PDB entry 7WTR | electron microscopy, 3.50 A resolution | chains C2 and SY of the 19 polymer chains in the assembly

[Chain C2]
Molecule: 18S rRNA
Source organism: Saccharomyces cerevisiae
Sequence (1800 nucleotides; row label = number of the first residue in the row):
     1 UAUCUGGUUG AUCCUGCCAG UAGUCAUAUG CUUGUCUCAA AGAUUAAGCC AUGCAUGUCU
    61 AAGUAUAAGC AAUUUAUACA GUGAAACUGC GAAUGGCUCA UUAAAUCAGU UAUCGUUUAU
   121 UUGAUAGUUC CUUUACUACA UGGUAUAACU GUGGUAAUUC UAGAGCUAAU ACAUGCUUAA
   181 AAUCUCGACC CUUUGGAAGA GAUGUAUUUA UUAGAUAAAA AAUCAAUGUC UUCGGACUCU
   241 UUGAUGAUUC AUAAUAACUU UUCGAAUCGC AUGGCCUUGU GCUGGCGAUG GUUCAUUCAA
   301 AUUUCUGCCC UAUCAACUUU CGAUGGUAGG AUAGUGGCCU ACCAUGGUUU CAACGGGUAA
   361 CGGGGAAUAA GGGUUCGAUU CCGGAGAGGG AGCCUGAGAA ACGGCUACCA CAUCCAAGGA
   421 AGGCAGCAGG CGCGCAAAUU ACCCAAUCCU AAUUCAGGGA GGUAGUGACA AUAAAUAACG
   481 AUACAGGGCC CAUUCGGGUC UUGUAAUUGG AAUGAGUACA AUGUAAAUAC CUUAACGAGG
   541 AACAAUUGGA GGGCAAGUCU GGUGCCAGCA GCCGCGGUAA UUCCAGCUCC AAUAGCGUAU
   601 AUUAAAGUUG UUGCAGUUAA AAAGCUCGUA GUUGAACUUU GGGCCCGGUU GGCCGGUCCG
   661 AUUUUUUCGU GUACUGGAUU UCCAACGGGG CCUUUCCUUC UGGCUAACCU UGAGUCCUUG
   721 UGGCUCUUGG CGAACCAGGA CUUUUACUUU GAAAAAAUUA GAGUGUUCAA AGCAGGCGUA
   781 UUGCUCGAAU AUAUUAGCAU GGAAUAAUAG AAUAGGACGU UUGGUUCUAU UUUGUUGGUU
   841 UCUAGGACCA UCGUAAUGAU UAAUAGGGAC GGUCGGGGGC AUCAGUAUUC AAUUGUCAGA
   901 GGUGAAAUUC UUGGAUUUAU UGAAGACUAA CUACUGCGAA AGCAUUUGCC AAGGACGUUU
   961 UCAUUAAUCA AGAACGAAAG UUAGGGGAUC GAAGAUGAUC AGAUACCGUC GUAGUCUUAA
  1021 CCAUAAACUA UGCCGACUAG GGAUCGGGUG GUGUUUUUUU AAUGACCCAC UCGGCACCUU
  1081 ACGAGAAAUC AAAGUCUUUG GGUUCUGGGG GGAGUAUGGU CGCAAGGCUG AAACUUAAAG
  1141 GAAUUGACGG AAGGGCACCA CCAGGAGUGG AGCCUGCGGC UUAAUUUGAC UCAACACGGG
  1201 GAAACUCACC AGGUCCAGAC ACAAUAAGGA UUGACAGAUU GAGAGCUCUU UCUUGAUUUU
  1261 GUGGGUGGUG GUGCAUGGCC GUUCUUAGUU GGUGGAGUGA UUUGUCUGCU UAAUUGCGAU
  1321 AACGAACGAG ACCUUAACCU ACUAAAUAGU GGUGCUAGCA UUUGCUGGUU AUCCACUUCU
  1381 UAGAGGGACU AUCGGUUUCA AGCCGAUGGA AGUUUGAGGC AAUAACAGGU CUGUGAUGCC
  1441 CUUAGACGUU CUGGGCCGCA CGCGCGCUAC ACUGACGGAG CCAGCGAGUC UAACCUUGGC
  1501 CGAGAGGUCU UGGUAAUCUU GUGAAACUCC GUCGUGCUGG GGAUAGAGCA UUGUAAUUAU
  1561 UGCUCUUCAA CGAGGAAUUC CUAGUAAGCG CAAGUCAUCA GCUUGCGUUG AUUACGUCCC
  1621 UGCCCUUUGU ACACACCGCC CGUCGCUAGU ACCGAUUGAA UGGCUUAGUG AGGCCUCAGG
  1681 AUCUGCUUAG AGAAGGGGGC AACUCCAUCU CAGAGCGGAG AAUUUGGACA AACUUGGUCA
  1741 UUUAGAGGAA CUAAAAGUCG UAACAAGGUU UCCGUAGGUG AACCUGCGGA AGGAUCAUUA
Not modelled in the structure: 73-75, 133-135, 489-498, 659-675, 1157-1621, 1631-1634

[Chain SY]
Name: 40S ribosomal protein S24-A
Source organism: Saccharomyces cerevisiae
Reference sequence: P0CX31 (RS24A_YEAST); numbering as in UniProt (aligned over 1-135)
Chain sequence (135 residues; row label = number of the first residue in the row):
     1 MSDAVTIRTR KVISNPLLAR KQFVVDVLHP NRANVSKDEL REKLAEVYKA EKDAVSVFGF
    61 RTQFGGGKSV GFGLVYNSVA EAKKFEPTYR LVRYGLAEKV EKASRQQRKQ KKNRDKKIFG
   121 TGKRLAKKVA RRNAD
Not modelled in the structure: 1
Curated features (UniProtKB/Swiss-Prot):
  - modified residue: Ser-2 (N-acetylserine), Ser-14 (Phosphoserine), Ser-56 (Phosphoserine)
  - cross-link: Lys-21 (Glycyl lysine isopeptide (Lys-Gly) (interchain with G-Cter in ubiquitin))

[Chain C2 / chain SY interface]
Contacting residue pairs (81; chain C2 residue first):
  G53(C2) with Gln-106(SY), sugar contact; Gln-110(SY), phosphate contact
  C54(C2) with Lys-109(SY), hydrogen bond to the sugar; Gln-110(SY), phosphate contact; Asn-113(SY), hydrogen bond to the phosphate
  A55(C2) with Lys-112(SY), salt bridge to the phosphate; Asn-113(SY), phosphate contact
  G57(C2) with Lys-112(SY), salt bridge to the phosphate; Lys-116(SY), salt bridge to the phosphate
  A84(C2) with Thr-121(SY), base contact
  A85(C2) with Gly-120(SY), sugar contact; Thr-121(SY), sugar contact
  A86(C2) with Phe-119(SY), sugar contact; Gly-120(SY), hydrogen bond to the phosphate
  A148(C2) with Phe-119(SY), phosphate contact
  C149(C2) with Thr-121(SY), hydrogen bond to the phosphate; Arg-124(SY), phosphate contact
  U150(C2) with Arg-124(SY), phosphate contact
  G151(C2) with Arg-124(SY), hydrogen bond to the base
  U152(C2) with Arg-124(SY), base contact; Lys-127(SY), salt bridge to the phosphate
  G153(C2) with Arg-131(SY), salt bridge to the phosphate
  G154(C2) with Arg-131(SY), salt bridge to the phosphate
  U155(C2) with Arg-132(SY), salt bridge to the phosphate
  A157(C2) with Arg-132(SY), salt bridge to the phosphate
  U159(C2) with Lys-116(SY), base contact; Lys-117(SY), sugar contact
  A441(C2) with Gln-106(SY), phosphate contact
  C443(C2) with Ser-104(SY), hydrogen bond to the phosphate; Arg-105(SY), hydrogen bond to the phosphate
  C444(C2) with Arg-105(SY), phosphate contact; Arg-108(SY), salt bridge to the phosphate
  G458(C2) with Arg-105(SY), salt bridge to the phosphate; Lys-109(SY), phosphate contact
  G459(C2) with Arg-105(SY), salt bridge to the phosphate; Gln-106(SY), hydrogen bond to the base; Lys-109(SY), salt bridge to the phosphate
  A521(C2) with Asn-34(SY), hydrogen bond to the base; Val-35(SY), sugar contact; Ser-36(SY), sugar contact
  U522(C2) with Asn-34(SY), sugar contact; Val-35(SY), sugar contact; Lys-37(SY), phosphate contact; Phe-60(SY), hydrogen bond to the sugar
  G523(C2) with Lys-37(SY), salt bridge to the phosphate; Phe-58(SY), phosphate contact; Gly-59(SY), phosphate contact; Phe-60(SY), hydrogen bond to the phosphate
  U524(C2) with Phe-58(SY), phosphate contact
  A525(C2) with Tyr-89(SY), sugar contact
  A526(C2) with Arg-93(SY), salt bridge to the phosphate
  C531(C2) with Arg-61(SY), sugar contact; Thr-62(SY), hydrogen bond to the sugar; Gln-63(SY), hydrogen bond to the sugar; Phe-64(SY), phosphate contact
  U532(C2) with Ala-33(SY), hydrogen bond to the sugar; Asn-34(SY), hydrogen bond to the base; Thr-62(SY), sugar contact; Gln-63(SY), sugar contact; Phe-64(SY), phosphate contact; Gly-65(SY), hydrogen bond to the phosphate; Gly-66(SY), sugar contact
  U767(C2) with Phe-64(SY), stacking on the base
  G775(C2) with Lys-11(SY), hydrogen bond to the base
  G776(C2) with Lys-11(SY), base contact
  C777(C2) with Arg-10(SY), base contact
  G778(C2) with Thr-9(SY), base contact; Arg-10(SY), hydrogen bond to the base
  A780(C2) with Arg-8(SY), hydrogen bond to the base; Thr-9(SY), hydrogen bond to the phosphate; Arg-10(SY), base contact
  U781(C2) with Thr-9(SY), hydrogen bond to the phosphate; Tyr-48(SY), hydrogen bond to the phosphate
  U782(C2) with Val-12(SY), phosphate contact; Lys-21(SY), base contact; Tyr-48(SY), stacking on the base
  G783(C2) with Lys-11(SY), hydrogen bond to the base; Val-12(SY), phosphate contact; Ile-13(SY), phosphate contact; Ser-14(SY), hydrogen bond to the phosphate
  C784(C2) with Lys-11(SY), base contact
Other interface residues (no listed pair), chain C2 (48 interface residues in all): A147, A162, C442, A445, U454, G457, C530, U533
Other interface residues (no listed pair), chain SY (49 interface residues in all): His-29, Arg-32, Lys-49, Lys-84, Lys-102, Ile-118, Lys-128

[In short]
Chain C2 and chain SY form an interface of 48 and 49 residues respectively, with 24 hydrogen bonds, 14 salt
bridges and 2 aromatic stacking contacts. Among the polar pairs are G151(C2)/Arg-124(SY), G459(C2)/Gln-106(SY)
and A521(C2)/Asn-34(SY).
Chain C2 is 18S rRNA and chain SY is 40S ribosomal protein S24-A, both from Saccharomyces cerevisiae; the
structure, Cryo-EM structure of a yeast pre-40S ribosomal subunit - State Tsr1-3, was determined by electron
microscopy together with 7WTN, 7WTO, 7WTP and 7WTQ from the same study.
